6GWD - chains B and C of the 9 polymer chains in the assembly; structure by X-ray diffraction, 3.20 A resolution.

[Chain B]
Molecule: Tubulin beta chain
Source organism: Ovis aries
Reference sequence: D0VWY9 (D0VWY9_SHEEP); the author numbering skips numbers that UniProt does not, so the offset changes along the chain: 1-44 = UniProt 1-44; 47-360 = UniProt 45-358; 369-455 = UniProt 359-445
Sequence (445 residues; numbered 1 to 455; 10 numbers in that range are skipped by the numbering (no residue carries them; nothing is unmodelled there); the number before each row is that of its first residue):
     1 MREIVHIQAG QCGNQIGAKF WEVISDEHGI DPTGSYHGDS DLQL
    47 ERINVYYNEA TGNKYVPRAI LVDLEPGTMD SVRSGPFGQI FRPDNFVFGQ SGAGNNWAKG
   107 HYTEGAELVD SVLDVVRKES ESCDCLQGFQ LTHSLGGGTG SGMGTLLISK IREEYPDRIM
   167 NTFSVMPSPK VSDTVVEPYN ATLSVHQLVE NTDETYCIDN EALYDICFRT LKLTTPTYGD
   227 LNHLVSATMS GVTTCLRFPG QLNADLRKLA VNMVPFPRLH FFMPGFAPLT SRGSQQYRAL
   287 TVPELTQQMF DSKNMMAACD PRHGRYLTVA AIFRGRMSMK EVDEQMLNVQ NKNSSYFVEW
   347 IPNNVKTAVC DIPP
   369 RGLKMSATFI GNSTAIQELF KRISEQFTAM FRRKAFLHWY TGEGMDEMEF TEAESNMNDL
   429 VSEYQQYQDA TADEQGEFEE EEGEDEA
Not modelled in the structure: 1, 442-455
Differences from the reference sequence: conflict Cys203 (Ser201 in D0VWY9), Ile318 (Val316 in D0VWY9)
Residues lining bound ligands: GDP (guanosine-5'-diphosphate): Gly10, Gln11, Cys12, Gln15, Ile16, Asp69, Ala99, Asn101, Ser140, Gly142, Gly143, Gly144, Thr145, Gly146, Ser147, Val171, Pro173, Ser174, Val177, Ser178, Glu183, Asn206, Leu209, Tyr224, Leu227, Asn228

[Chain C]
Molecule: Alpha-tubulin
Source organism: Ovis aries
Sequence (451 residues; row label = number of the first residue in the row):
     1 MRECISIHVG QAGVQIGNAC WELYCLEHGI QPDGQMPSDK TIGGGDDSFN TFFSETGAGK
    61 HVPRAVFVDL EPTVIDEVRT GTYRQLFHPE QLITGKEDAA NNYARGHYTI GKEIIDLVLD
   121 RIRKLADQCT GLQGFLVFHS FGGGTGSGFT SLLMERLSVD YGKKSKLEFS IYPAPQVSTA
   181 VVEPYNSILT THTTLEHSDC AFMVDNEAIY DICRRNLDIE RPTYTNLNRL ISQIVSSITA
   241 SLRFDGALNV DLTEFQTNLV PYPRIHFPLA TYAPVISAEK AYHEQLSVAE ITNACFEPAN
   301 QMVKCDPRHG KYMACCLLYR GDVVPKDVNA AIATIKTKRS IQFVDWCPTG FKVGINYQPP
   361 TVVPGGDLAK VQRAVCMLSN TTAIAEAWAR LDHKFDLMYA KRAFVHWYVG EGMEEGEFSE
   421 AREDMAALEK DYEEVGVDSV EGEGEEEGEE Y
Not modelled in the structure: 1, 438-451
Residues lining bound ligands: GTP (guanosine-5'-triphosphate): Gly10, Gln11, Ala12, Gln15, Ile16, Asp69, Asp98, Ala99, Ala100, Asn101, Ser140, Gly142, Gly143, Gly144, Thr145, Gly146, Ile171, Pro173, Ala174, Val177, Ser178, Thr179, Glu183, Asn206, Tyr224, Leu227, Asn228, Ile231

[How chain B and chain C interact]
Contacting residue pairs (10):
  Arg401(B) - Tyr262(C)
  Arg401(B) - Asp345(C)  salt bridge
  Arg401(B) - Trp346(C)
  Arg401(B) - Glu434(C)  hydrogen bond (side chain-backbone)
  Arg401(B) - Val435(C)  hydrogen bond (side chain-backbone)
  Arg401(B) - Val437(C)
  Phe404(B) - Pro261(C)
  Phe404(B) - Trp346(C)
  His406(B) - Pro261(C)
  His406(B) - Pro263(C)
Other interface residues (no listed pair), chain B (4 interface residues in all): Ala403
Other interface residues (no listed pair), chain C (9 interface residues in all): Gly436

[In short]
4 residues of chain B face 9 of chain C across their interface; the contacts include 2 hydrogen bonds and 1
salt bridge. Polar pairs include Arg401(B)-Asp345(C), Arg401(B)-Glu434(C) and Arg401(B)-Val435(C). Ligands of
chain B: GDP. Ligands of chain C: GTP.
Here chain B is Tubulin beta chain and chain C is Alpha-tubulin, both from Ovis aries. Entry 6GWD
(Tubulin:iiH5 alphaRep complex) was determined by X-ray diffraction (same publication as 6GWC).
